Entry 5V33 (X-ray diffraction, 3.49 A resolution); this record covers chains L and M of the 3 polymer chains in the assembly.

# Chain L
Molecule: Reaction center protein L chain
From: Rhodobacter sphaeroides
UniProt: P0C0Y8 (RCEL_RHOSH); residues 1-281 here correspond to UniProt positions 2-282 (UniProt number = residue number + 1)
Sequence (281 residues; each row starts with the number of its first residue):
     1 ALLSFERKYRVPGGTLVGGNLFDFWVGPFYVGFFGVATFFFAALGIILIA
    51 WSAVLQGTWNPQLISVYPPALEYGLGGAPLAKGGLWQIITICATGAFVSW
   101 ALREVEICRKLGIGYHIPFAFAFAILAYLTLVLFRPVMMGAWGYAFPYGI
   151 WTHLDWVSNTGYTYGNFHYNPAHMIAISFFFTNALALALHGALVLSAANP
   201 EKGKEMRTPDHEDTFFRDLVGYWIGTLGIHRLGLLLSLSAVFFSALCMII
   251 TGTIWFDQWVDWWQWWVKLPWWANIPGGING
Construct notes: engineered mutation Trp223 (Ser224 in P0C0Y8)
Bound ions: Fe ion: His190, His230 (shared with His219(M), Glu234(M), His266(M) of chain M)
Small-molecule neighbours:
  - bacteriochlorophyll a (BCL), molecule 1: Ile46, Phe97, Tyr128, Leu131, Phe146, Ile150, His153, Leu154, Trp156, Val157
  - bacteriochlorophyll a (BCL), molecule 2: Phe97, Phe121, Ala124, Ala127, Tyr128, Leu131, Trp156, Val157, Ser158, Thr160, Gly161, Tyr162, Asn166, Phe167, His168, His173, Ala176, Ile177, Phe180, Phe181, Val241, Ser244, Ala245, Cys247, Met248
  - bacteriochlorophyll a (BCL), molecule 3: Val157, Tyr162, His168, Phe181
  - bacteriochlorophyll a (BCL), molecule 4: His168, Met174, Ile177, Ser178, Phe181, Thr182, Leu185
  - bacteriopheophytin a (BPH), molecule 1: Thr38, Phe41, Ala42, Gly45, Ile49, Ile89, Cys92, Ala93, Ala96, Phe97, Trp100, Glu104, Ile117, Ala120, Phe121, Phe123, Ala124, Phe146, Tyr148, Gly149, Ile150, His153, Ser237, Leu238, Val241
  - bacteriopheophytin a (BPH), molecule 2: Phe181, Ala184, Leu185, Ala188, Leu189, Phe216, Leu219, Val220
  - ubiquinone-10 (U10): Phe24, Val26, Phe29, Tyr30, Gly35, Val36, Phe39, Trp100, Arg103
From the paper describing this entry:
  - mutagenesis - S223W: abolished binding to secondary ubiquinone

# Chain M
Molecule: Reaction center protein M chain
From: Rhodobacter sphaeroides
UniProt: P0C0Y9 (RCEM_RHOSH); residues 1-302 here correspond to UniProt positions 2-303 (UniProt number = residue number + 1)
Sequence (302 residues; numbered 1 to 302; the number before each row is that of its first residue):
     1 AEYQNIFSQVQVRGPADLGMTEDVNLANRSGVGPFSTLLGWFGNAQLGPI
    51 YLGSLGVLSLFSGLMWFFTIGIWFWYQAGWNPAVFLRDLFFFSLEPPAPE
   101 YGLSFAAPLKEGGLWLIASFFMFVAVWSWWGRTYLRAQALGMGKHTAWAF
   151 LSAIWLWMVLGFIRPILMGSWSEAVPYGIFSHLDWTNNFSLVHGNLFYNP
   201 FHGLSIAFLYGSALLFAMHGATILAVSRFGGERELEQIADRGTAAERAAL
   251 FWRWTMGFNATMEGIHRWAIWMAVLVTLTGGIGILLSGTVVDNWYVWGQN
   301 HG
Bound ions: Fe ion: His219, Glu234, His266 (shared with His190(L), His230(L) of chain L)
Small-molecule neighbours:
  - bacteriochlorophyll a (BCL), molecule 1: Met122, Trp157, Leu160, Val175, Ile179, His182, Leu183, Trp185, Thr186
  - bacteriochlorophyll a (BCL), molecule 2: Met122, Val126, Phe150, Ala153, Ile154, Leu156, Trp157, Leu160, Thr186, Asn187, Phe189, Ser190, Leu196, Phe197, His202, Ser205, Ile206, Leu209, Tyr210, Val276, Thr277, Gly280, Gly281, Ile284
  - bacteriochlorophyll a (BCL), molecule 3: Thr186, Phe197, Tyr210
  - bacteriochlorophyll a (BCL), molecule 4: Phe197, Gly203, Ile206, Ala207, Tyr210, Gly211, Leu214
  - bacteriopheophytin a (BPH), molecule 1: Ser59, Leu60, Gly63, Trp66, Phe67, Leu89, Ala125, Val126, Trp129, Thr133, Thr146, Ala149, Phe150, Ser152, Ala153, Ala273, Val274, Thr277
  - bacteriopheophytin a (BPH), molecule 2: Tyr210, Ala213, Leu214, Ala217, Met218, Trp252, Thr255, Met256
  - ubiquinone-10 (U10): Leu214, Leu215, Met218, His219, Thr222, Ile223, Ala245, Ala248, Ala249, Trp252, Met256, Phe258, Asn259, Ala260, Thr261, Met262, Ile265, Trp268, Met272
Swiss-Prot annotation at these positions:
  - binding site ((7R,8Z)-bacteriochlorophyll b): His182, His202
  - binding site (Fe cation): His219, Glu234, His266
  - binding site (a ubiquinone): Trp252

# Chain L / chain M interface
Residue-residue contacts (202; chain L residue first):
  Leu3(L) - Leu250(M)  hydrophobic
  Leu3(L) - Arg253(M)
  Leu3(L) - Asn259(M)
  Phe5(L) - Arg241(M)
  Phe5(L) - Glu246(M)
  Glu6(L) - Leu250(M)
  Glu6(L) - Trp254(M)  hydrogen bond
  Lys8(L) - Glu246(M)  salt bridge
  Tyr9(L) - Thr243(M)  hydrogen bond
  Tyr9(L) - Glu246(M)  hydrogen bond
  Tyr9(L) - Arg247(M)
  Tyr9(L) - Leu250(M)  hydrophobic
  Tyr9(L) - Trp254(M)
  Arg10(L) - Trp254(M)
  Trp25(L) - Trp254(M)
  Pro28(L) - Arg253(M)
  Pro28(L) - Trp254(M)
  Pro28(L) - Gly257(M)
  Phe29(L) - Trp254(M)
  Phe29(L) - Met256(M)
  Phe29(L) - Gly257(M)
  Tyr30(L) - Trp254(M)  hydrogen bond (backbone-backbone)
  Trp100(L) - Thr255(M)
  Arg103(L) - Trp254(M)  hydrogen bond (side chain-backbone)
  Arg103(L) - Thr255(M)  hydrogen bond (side chain-backbone)
  Glu104(L) - Phe251(M)
  Glu104(L) - Thr255(M)
  Ile107(L) - Phe251(M)  hydrophobic
  Ile107(L) - Trp254(M)  hydrophobic
  Ile107(L) - Thr255(M)
  Cys108(L) - Phe251(M)  hydrophobic
  Lys110(L) - Trp254(M)
  Leu111(L) - Arg247(M)  hydrogen bond (backbone-side chain)
  Leu111(L) - Phe251(M)
  Leu111(L) - Trp254(M)  hydrophobic
  Gly112(L) - Arg228(M)  hydrogen bond (backbone-side chain)
  Gly112(L) - Phe229(M)
  Ile113(L) - Ala225(M)
  Ile113(L) - Arg228(M)
  Ile113(L) - Phe251(M)  hydrophobic
  Gly114(L) - Tyr3(M)
  Gly114(L) - Ala225(M)  hydrogen bond (backbone-backbone)
  Gly114(L) - Arg228(M)
  His116(L) - Tyr3(M)
  His116(L) - Gln4(M)
  His116(L) - Ala221(M)
  His116(L) - Leu224(M)
  His116(L) - Ala225(M)
  Ile117(L) - Ala221(M)
  Ile117(L) - Thr222(M)
  Ile117(L) - Phe251(M)  hydrophobic
  Ile117(L) - Trp252(M)  hydrophobic
  Trp151(L) - Tyr198(M)  hydrophobic
  Leu154(L) - Phe197(M)
  Asp155(L) - Tyr198(M)  hydrogen bond
  Val157(L) - Phe197(M)  hydrophobic
  Ser158(L) - Phe197(M)
  Tyr162(L) - Asn187(M)  hydrogen bond
  Tyr162(L) - Leu191(M)
  Asn166(L) - Asp184(M)  hydrogen bond
  His168(L) - Leu183(M)  hydrogen bond (side chain-backbone)
  Tyr169(L) - Phe180(M)  hydrophobic
  Tyr169(L) - Asp184(M)  hydrogen bond
  Met174(L) - Leu183(M)  hydrophobic
  Phe180(L) - Leu209(M)
  Phe180(L) - Ala213(M)  hydrophobic
  Asn183(L) - Ser212(M)
  Asn183(L) - Ala213(M)  hydrogen bond (side chain-backbone)
  Asn183(L) - Phe216(M)
  Ala184(L) - Ala273(M)
  Ala186(L) - Phe216(M)
  Leu187(L) - Ser212(M)
  Leu187(L) - Phe216(M)
  Leu187(L) - Ala269(M)
  Ala188(L) - Ala273(M)  hydrophobic
  His190(L) - His219(M)
  His190(L) - Glu234(M)  salt bridge
  His190(L) - His266(M)  hydrogen bond
  Gly191(L) - His266(M)
  Ala192(L) - His145(M)
  Ala192(L) - Thr146(M)
  Ala192(L) - Ile270(M)  hydrophobic
  Val194(L) - Glu234(M)
  Val194(L) - Leu235(M)
  Val194(L) - His266(M)
  Leu195(L) - His145(M)
  Leu195(L) - Glu263(M)
  Leu195(L) - His266(M)
  Leu195(L) - Arg267(M)
  Leu195(L) - Ile270(M)  hydrophobic
  Ser196(L) - Met142(M)
  Ser196(L) - Gly143(M)  hydrogen bond (backbone-backbone)
  Ser196(L) - His145(M)
  Ala197(L) - Met142(M)  hydrophobic
  Ala197(L) - Leu235(M)  hydrophobic
  Ala198(L) - Leu235(M)  hydrophobic
  Asn199(L) - Gly143(M)
  Asn199(L) - His145(M)
  Asn199(L) - Glu263(M)  hydrogen bond
  Asn199(L) - Arg267(M)
  Pro200(L) - Gly141(M)
  Pro200(L) - Gly143(M)
  Glu201(L) - Gln138(M)
  Glu201(L) - Gly141(M)  hydrogen bond (backbone-backbone)
  Glu201(L) - Met142(M)
  Glu201(L) - Lys144(M)  salt bridge
  Lys204(L) - Asp23(M)  salt bridge
  Met206(L) - Leu235(M)
  Met206(L) - Ile238(M)  hydrophobic
  Arg207(L) - Leu140(M)  hydrogen bond (side chain-backbone)
  Arg207(L) - Gly141(M)  hydrogen bond (side chain-backbone)
  Arg207(L) - Leu235(M)
  Thr208(L) - Leu235(M)
  Pro209(L) - Leu235(M)
  Asp210(L) - Met20(M)
  His211(L) - Met20(M)
  His211(L) - Glu22(M)  salt bridge
  His211(L) - Leu140(M)
  His211(L) - Met142(M)
  Glu212(L) - Leu235(M)
  Asp213(L) - Asn44(M)  hydrogen bond
  Thr214(L) - Gly19(M)
  Thr214(L) - Met20(M)  hydrogen bond (side chain-backbone)
  Thr214(L) - Arg29(M)
  Thr214(L) - Leu140(M)
  Phe215(L) - Thr133(M)
  Phe215(L) - Arg136(M)
  Phe215(L) - Ala137(M)
  Phe215(L) - Leu140(M)  hydrophobic
  Phe215(L) - Thr146(M)
  Arg217(L) - Asn44(M)
  Arg217(L) - Gln46(M)
  Arg217(L) - Gly48(M)
  Arg217(L) - Pro49(M)
  Arg217(L) - Ile50(M)
  Arg217(L) - Tyr51(M)
  Asp218(L) - Arg29(M)  salt bridge
  Asp218(L) - Tyr51(M)  hydrogen bond (backbone-backbone)
  Asp218(L) - Arg132(M)  hydrogen bond (backbone-side chain)
  Asp218(L) - Leu140(M)
  Leu219(L) - Trp129(M)
  Leu219(L) - Arg132(M)  hydrogen bond (backbone-side chain)
  Leu219(L) - Thr133(M)
  Val220(L) - Ile50(M)
  Gly221(L) - Gly48(M)  hydrogen bond (backbone-backbone)
  Gly221(L) - Pro49(M)
  Gly221(L) - Ile50(M)
  Tyr222(L) - Leu39(M)
  Tyr222(L) - Asn44(M)  hydrogen bond (side chain-backbone)
  Tyr222(L) - Gln46(M)
  Tyr222(L) - Leu47(M)  hydrophobic
  Trp223(L) - Asn44(M)  hydrogen bond (backbone-side chain)
  Ile224(L) - Phe42(M)  hydrophobic
  Ile224(L) - Gly43(M)
  Ile224(L) - Asn44(M)  hydrogen bond (backbone-backbone)
  Gly225(L) - Asn44(M)
  Thr226(L) - Glu232(M)
  Leu227(L) - Asn5(M)
  Leu227(L) - Leu224(M)  hydrophobic
  Leu227(L) - Ser227(M)
  Gly228(L) - Phe42(M)
  Ile229(L) - Phe216(M)
  His230(L) - His219(M)  hydrogen bond
  His230(L) - Gly220(M)
  His230(L) - Ile223(M)
  His230(L) - Glu234(M)  salt bridge
  Arg231(L) - Asn5(M)  hydrogen bond (side chain-backbone)
  Arg231(L) - Ile6(M)  hydrogen bond (side chain-backbone)
  Arg231(L) - Phe7(M)
  Arg231(L) - Ser8(M)  hydrogen bond
  Arg231(L) - Trp41(M)
  Arg231(L) - Phe42(M)  hydrogen bond (side chain-backbone)
  Arg231(L) - Leu224(M)
  Leu232(L) - Phe42(M)
  Gly233(L) - Phe216(M)
  Leu234(L) - Ala217(M)
  Leu234(L) - Leu224(M)  hydrophobic
  Leu235(L) - Phe42(M)  hydrophobic
  Ser237(L) - Ala213(M)
  Ser237(L) - Ala217(M)
  Trp263(L) - Phe90(M)  hydrophobic
  Trp263(L) - Phe180(M)  hydrophobic
  Trp266(L) - Leu86(M)  hydrogen bond (side chain-backbone)
  Trp266(L) - Arg87(M)  hydrogen bond (side chain-backbone)
  Val267(L) - Arg87(M)
  Val267(L) - Phe91(M)  hydrophobic
  Trp272(L) - Arg87(M)  hydrogen bond (backbone-side chain)
  Ile275(L) - Ala83(M)  hydrophobic
  Ile275(L) - Val84(M)  hydrophobic
  Ile275(L) - Arg87(M)  hydrogen bond (backbone-side chain)
  Pro276(L) - Val84(M)
  Gly277(L) - Val84(M)
  Gly277(L) - Arg87(M)  hydrogen bond (backbone-side chain)
  Gly278(L) - Gln77(M)  hydrogen bond (backbone-backbone)
  Gly278(L) - Val84(M)
  Gly278(L) - Asp88(M)
  Ile279(L) - Asp88(M)  hydrogen bond (backbone-side chain)
  Ile279(L) - Phe91(M)
  Ile279(L) - Phe92(M)  hydrophobic
  Asn280(L) - Asp88(M)  hydrogen bond
  Asn280(L) - Phe91(M)
  Gly281(L) - Arg87(M)
Interface residues without a listed pair, chain L (98 interface residues in all): Ala1, Ala120, Phe181, Leu189, Leu193, Ala273, Asn274
Interface residues without a listed pair, chain M (100 interface residues in all): Asp17, Val24, Ala78, Asn81, Thr186, Asn195, Tyr210, Met218, Val226, Ala239, Met272

# Summary
98 residues of chain L and 100 residues of chain M are in contact, with 43 hydrogen bonds and 7 salt bridges.
Among the polar pairs are Lys8(L)-Glu246(M), His190(L)-Glu234(M) and Glu201(L)-Lys144(M). The paper reports
that S223W of chain L abolishes binding to secondary ubiquinone.
Chain L is Reaction center protein L chain and chain M is Reaction center protein M chain, both from
Rhodobacter sphaeroides; the structure, R. sphaeroides photosythetic reaction center mutant - Residue L223,
Ser to Trp - Room Temperature Structure ..., was determined by X-ray diffraction.
